8EYQ - chains P and A of the 18 polymer chains in the assembly; structure by electron microscopy, 3.30 A resolution.

[Chain P]
Protein: 30S ribosomal protein S16
Source organism: Escherichia coli
UniProtKB: C3SYP2 (C3SYP2_ECOLX); residues 1-82 here = UniProt positions 1-82
Chain sequence (82 residues; row label = number of the first residue in the row):
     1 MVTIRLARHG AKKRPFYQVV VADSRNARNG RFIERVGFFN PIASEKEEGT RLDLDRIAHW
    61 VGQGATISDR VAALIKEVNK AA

[Chain A]
Molecule: 16S_rRNA
Source organism: Escherichia coli
Sequence (1540 nucleotides; each row starts with the number of its first residue):
     1 AAAUUGAAGA GUUUGAUCAU GGCUCAGAUU GAACGCUGGC GGCAGGCCUA ACACAUGCAA
    61 GUCGAACGGU AACAGGAAGA AGCUUGCUUC UUUGCUGACG AGUGGCGGAC GGGUGAGUAA
   121 UGUCUGGGAA ACUGCCUGAU GGAGGGGGAU AACUACUGGA AACGGUAGCU AAUACCGCAU
   181 AACGUCGCAA GACCAAAGAG GGGGACCUUC GGGCCUCUUG CCAUCGGAUG UGCCCAGAUG
   241 GGAUUAGCUA GUAGGUGGGG UAACGGCUCA CCUAGGCGAC GAUCCCUAGC UGGUCUGAGA
   301 GGAUGACCAG CCACACUGGA ACUGAGACAC GGUCCAGACU CCUACGGGAG GCAGCAGUGG
   361 GGAAUAUUGC ACAAUGGGCG CAAGCCUGAU GCAGCCAUGC CGCGUGUAUG AAGAAGGCCU
   421 UCGGGUUGUA AAGUACUUUC AGCGGGGAGG AAGGGAGUAA AGUUAAUACC UUUGCUCAUU
   481 GACGUUACCC GCAGAAGAAG CACCGGCUAA CUCCGUGCCA GCAGCCGCGG UAAUACGGAG
   541 GGUGCAAGCG UUAAUCGGAA UUACUGGGCG UAAAGCGCAC GCAGGCGGUU UGUUAAGUCA
   601 GAUGUGAAAU CCCCGGGCUC AACCUGGGAA CUGCAUCUGA UACUGGCAAG CUUGAGUCUC
   661 GUAGAGGGGG GUAGAAUUCC AGGUGUAGCG GUGAAAUGCG UAGAGAUCUG GAGGAAUACC
   721 GGUGGCGAAG GCGGCCCCCU GGACGAAGAC UGACGCUCAG GUGCGAAAGC GUGGGGAGCA
   781 AACAGGAUUA GAUACCCUGG UAGUCCACGC CGUAAACGAU GUCGACUUGG AGGUUGUGCC
   841 CUUGAGGCGU GGCUUCCGGA GCUAACGCGU UAAGUCGACC GCCUGGGGAG UACGGCCGCA
   901 AGGUUAAAAC UCAAAUGAAU UGACGGGGGC CCGCACAAGC GGUGGAGCAU GUGGUUUAAU
   961 UCGAUGCAAC GCGAAGAACC UUACCUGGUC UUGACAUCCA CGGAAGUUUU CAGAGAUGAG
  1021 AAUGUGCCUU CGGGAACCGU GAGACAGGUG CUGCAUGGCU GUCGUCAGCU CGUGUUGUGA
  1081 AAUGUUGGGU UAAGUCCCGC AACGAGCGCA ACCCUUAUCC UUUGUUGCCA GCGGUCCGGC
  1141 CGGGAACUCA AAGGAGACUG CCAGUGAUAA ACUGGAGGAA GGUGGGGAUG ACGUCAAGUC
  1201 AUCAUGGCCC UUACGACCAG GGCUACACAC GUGCUACAAU GGCGCAUACA AAGAGAAGCG
  1261 ACCUCGCGAG AGCAAGCGGA CCUCAUAAAG UGCGUCGUAG UCCGGAUUGG AGUCUGCAAC
  1321 UCGACUCCAU GAAGUCGGAA UCGCUAGUAA UCGUGGAUCA GAAUGCCACG GUGAAUACGU
  1381 UCCCGGGCCU UGUACACACC GCCCGUCACA CCAUGGGAGU GGGUUGCAAA AGAAGUAGGU
  1441 AGCUUAACCU UCGGGAGGGC GCUUACCACU UUGUGAUUCA UGACUGGGGU GAAGUCGUAA
  1501 CAAGGUAACC GUAGGGGAAC CUGCGGUUGG AUCACCUCCU
Unresolved in the structure: 1401-1407, 1494-1501
Modified positions: 2MG (2N-methylguanosine-5'-monophosphate) at position 1207
What the authors report for this chain:
  - conformationally variable residues (order/disorder transition): C1397 to C1400, A1502 to G1505

[Interface between chain P and chain A]
Residue-residue contacts (52):
  Met-1(P) / C135(A)  base contact
  Val-2(P) / U229(A)  sugar contact
  Arg-5(P) / G376(A)  hydrogen bond to the phosphate
  Arg-5(P) / G377(A)  salt bridge to the phosphate
  Leu-6(P) / U375(A)  hydrogen bond to the sugar
  Leu-6(P) / G376(A)  phosphate contact
  Arg-8(P) / G391(A)  phosphate contact
  His-9(P) / U625(A)  phosphate contact
  Gly-10(P) / C624(A)  phosphate contact
  Ala-11(P) / C623(A)  sugar contact
  Lys-12(P) / C43(A)  phosphate contact
  Lys-12(P) / A44(A)  phosphate contact
  Lys-12(P) / A393(A)  salt bridge to the phosphate
  Lys-13(P) / C392(A)  hydrogen bond to the phosphate
  Arg-14(P) / G617(A)  sugar contact
  Phe-16(P) / U625(A)  phosphate contact
  Tyr-17(P) / A374(A)  hydrogen bond to the sugar
  Asp-23(P) / U229(A)  hydrogen bond to the sugar
  Asp-23(P) / G230(A)  sugar contact
  Ser-24(P) / G377(A)  sugar contact
  Ser-24(P) / G378(A)  phosphate contact
  Arg-25(P) / C110(A)  hydrogen bond to the sugar
  Arg-25(P) / G134(A)  base contact
  Arg-28(P) / U375(A)  base contact
  Arg-28(P) / G376(A)  sugar contact
  Arg-28(P) / U390(A)  hydrogen bond to the phosphate
  Arg-28(P) / G391(A)  salt bridge to the phosphate
  Gly-30(P) / G310(A)  phosphate contact
  Arg-31(P) / G230(A)  salt bridge to the phosphate
  Arg-31(P) / G310(A)  hydrogen bond to the phosphate
  Arg-31(P) / C311(A)  phosphate contact
  Phe-32(P) / A608(A)  sugar contact
  Ile-33(P) / U229(A)  sugar contact
  Arg-35(P) / G626(A)  salt bridge to the phosphate
  Arg-35(P) / G627(A)  salt bridge to the phosphate
  Phe-38(P) / G626(A)  sugar contact
  Ile-42(P) / G449(A)  sugar contact
  Lys-46(P) / G617(A)  salt bridge to the phosphate
  Arg-51(P) / G626(A)  phosphate contact
  Arg-51(P) / G627(A)  salt bridge to the phosphate
  Trp-60(P) / A228(A)  sugar contact
  Gln-63(P) / G227(A)  hydrogen bond to the base
  Gln-63(P) / A228(A)  sugar contact
  Gly-64(P) / C136(A)  hydrogen bond to the sugar
  Gly-64(P) / U137(A)  sugar contact
  Ser-68(P) / G376(A)  hydrogen bond to the phosphate
  Arg-70(P) / A374(A)  hydrogen bond to the phosphate
  Arg-70(P) / U375(A)  salt bridge to the phosphate
  Arg-70(P) / A451(A)  salt bridge to the phosphate
  Arg-70(P) / A452(A)  sugar contact
  Ala-73(P) / A452(A)  sugar contact
  Lys-76(P) / U473(A)  salt bridge to the phosphate
Also at the interface, not in a pair above, chain P (42 interface residues in all): Thr-3, Pro-15, Gln-18, Ala-27, Asn-29, Pro-41, Ser-44, Asp-69, Lys-80
Also at the interface, not in a pair above, chain A (42 interface residues in all): G111, G112, U231, A309, G450, G474, C483, G616, C618

[In short]
Chain P and chain A each contribute 42 residues to their interface; the contacts include 12 hydrogen bonds and
11 salt bridges. Among the polar pairs are Gln-63(P)/G227(A), Leu-6(P)/U375(A) and Tyr-17(P)/A374(A). From the
paper: conformational variability at C1397(A) and A1502(A).
Here chain P is 30S ribosomal protein S16 and chain A is 16S_rRNA, both from Escherichia coli. Entry 8EYQ
(30S_delta_ksgA_h44_inactive_conformation) was determined by electron microscopy (same publication as 8EYT).
